Entry 8SH0 (X-ray diffraction, 2.16 A resolution); this record covers chains A and B.

== Chain A ==
Protein: Protection of telomeres protein 1
Source organism: Homo sapiens
Notes: fragment: DNA binding domain
UniProt: Q9NUX5 (POTE1_HUMAN); residues 1-299 here = UniProt positions 1-299
Amino-acid sequence (300 residues; numbered 0 to 299; the number before each row is that of its first residue; numbering starts at 0):
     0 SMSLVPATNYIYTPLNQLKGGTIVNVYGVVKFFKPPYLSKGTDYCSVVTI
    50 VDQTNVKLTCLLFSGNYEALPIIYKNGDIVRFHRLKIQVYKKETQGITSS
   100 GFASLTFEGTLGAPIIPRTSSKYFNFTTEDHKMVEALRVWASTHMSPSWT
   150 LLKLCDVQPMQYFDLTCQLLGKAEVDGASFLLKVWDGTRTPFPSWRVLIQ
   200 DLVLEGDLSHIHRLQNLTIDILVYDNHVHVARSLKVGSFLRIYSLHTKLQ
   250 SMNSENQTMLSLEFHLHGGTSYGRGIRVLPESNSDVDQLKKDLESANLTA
Disordered / not traced: 0-5
Construct notes: expression tag (0)
Swiss-Prot annotation at these positions:
  - region (DNA-binding): Lys33 to Thr48, Ser270 to Arg273
  - site: Ser243 (DNA-binding)
  - natural variant: Ile78 (I78T: In TPDS3; uncertain significance), Tyr89 (Y89C: In TPDS3), Gln94 (Q94E: In TPDS3), Gly95 (G95C: In TPDS3), Arg137 (R137H: In TPDS3), Asp224 (D224N: In TPDS3), Leu259 (L259S: In PFBMFT8; uncertain significance), Ser270 (S270N: In TPDS3), Arg273 (R273L: In TPDS3; R273Q: In TPDS3)
From the paper describing this entry:
  - binding site for the 20-nt DNA strand (chain B): Tyr9, Arg80, His82, Arg83, Lys121 to Asn124
  - contacts within the chain: Tyr9-Arg83 (hydrogen bond)

== Chain B ==
Molecule: 20-nt DNA strand
Sequence (20 nucleotides; each row starts with the number of its first residue; numbers below 1 keep their minus sign (DC-7 is residue -7)):
    -7 CCAGCAGGGGTTAGGGTTAG

== Chain A / chain B interface ==
Residue-residue contacts (58):
  Tyr9(A) with DC-7(B), hydrogen bond to the phosphate
  Lys30(A) with DG7(B), hydrogen bond to the base
  Phe31(A) with DG7(B), stacking on the base
  Lys33(A) with DG6(B), salt bridge to the phosphate; DG7(B), hydrogen bond to the phosphate; DG8(B), salt bridge to the phosphate
  Tyr36(A) with DA5(B), hydrogen bond to the phosphate; DG6(B), hydrogen bond to the phosphate
  Ser38(A) with DT4(B), hydrogen bond to the base; DA5(B), phosphate contact
  Lys39(A) with DT4(B), hydrogen bond to the phosphate; DA5(B), hydrogen bond to the phosphate
  Gly40(A) with DT3(B), base contact; DT4(B), sugar contact
  Thr41(A) with DT3(B), hydrogen bond to the base; DT4(B), hydrogen bond to the base
  Asp42(A) with DT3(B), base contact; DT4(B), hydrogen bond to the base
  Cys44(A) with DA5(B), sugar contact
  Val46(A) with DG6(B), phosphate contact; DG7(B), sugar contact
  Thr48(A) with DG7(B), hydrogen bond to the base
  Leu60(A) with DA5(B), base contact; DG6(B), sugar contact
  Phe62(A) with DT4(B), stacking on the base; DA5(B), sugar contact
  Arg80(A) with DC-7(B), salt bridge to the phosphate
  His82(A) with DC-7(B), salt bridge to the phosphate
  Arg83(A) with DC-7(B), salt bridge to the phosphate
  Gln87(A) with DG6(B), base contact
  Tyr89(A) with DG6(B), stacking on the base
  Lys90(A) with DG7(B), salt bridge to the phosphate
  Gln94(A) with DG6(B), hydrogen bond to the base
  Ser99(A) with DG0(B), sugar contact
  Gly100(A) with DC-7(B), base contact; DG0(B), base contact
  Ala102(A) with DC-7(B), sugar contact
  Ser120(A) with DC-7(B), sugar contact; DC-6(B), phosphate contact
  Lys121(A) with DC-6(B), hydrogen bond to the phosphate
  Tyr122(A) with DC-7(B), sugar contact; DC-6(B), hydrogen bond to the phosphate
  Phe123(A) with DC-7(B), phosphate contact
  Asn124(A) with DC-7(B), hydrogen bond to the phosphate
  Tyr161(A) with DT9(B), stacking on the base
  Tyr223(A) with DG12(B), stacking on the base
  Asp224(A) with DG12(B), hydrogen bond to the base
  Ser243(A) with DT9(B), hydrogen bond to the base
  His266(A) with DA11(B), hydrogen bond to the base; DG12(B), hydrogen bond to the base
  Gly267(A) with DA11(B), hydrogen bond to the base; DG12(B), hydrogen bond to the base
  Ser270(A) with DG8(B), phosphate contact; DT9(B), sugar contact
  Tyr271(A) with DG7(B), base contact; DG8(B), phosphate contact; DT9(B), stacking on the base
  Arg273(A) with DT9(B), hydrogen bond to the base
Also at the interface, not in a pair above, chain A (43 interface residues in all): Lys56, Thr58, Ile96, Thr269
Also at the interface, not in a pair above, chain B (13 interface residues in all): DA-5

== Summary ==
43 residues of chain A face 13 of chain B across their interface, with 23 hydrogen bonds, 6 salt bridges and 6
aromatic stacking contacts. Polar pairs include Lys30(A)-DG7(B), Ser38(A)-DT4(B) and Thr41(A)-DT3(B). The
paper reports a binding site for the 20-nt DNA strand (chain B) at Tyr9(A), Arg80(A) and His82(A) among
others; contacts within the chain involving Arg83(A) and Tyr9(A).
Here chain A is Protection of telomeres protein 1 (Homo sapiens) and chain B is a 20-nt DNA strand. Entry 8SH0
(Structure of human POT1 DNA binding domain bound to a 5'-phosphorylated junction of a telomeric DNA ...) was
determined by X-ray diffraction together with 8SH1 from the same study.
